Entry 9N5D (X-ray diffraction, 3.35 A resolution); this record covers chains T and B of the 13 polymer chains in the assembly.

Chain T:
Molecule: Template strand DNA
Sequence (29 nucleotides; numbered 1 to 29; the number before each row is that of its first residue):
     1 CCTTCTCTCTCTCGCTGAGCCTCTCGATG
Disordered / not traced: 1-2, 29
Modified positions: 8OG (8-oxo-2'-deoxy-guanosine-5'-monophosphate) at position 19

Chain B:
Protein: DNA-directed RNA polymerase II subunit RPB2
From: Saccharomyces cerevisiae S288C
Notes: EC 2.7.7.6
UniProtKB: P08518 (RPB2_YEAST); residues 1-1224 here = UniProt positions 1-1224
Chain sequence (1224 residues; each row starts with the number of its first residue):
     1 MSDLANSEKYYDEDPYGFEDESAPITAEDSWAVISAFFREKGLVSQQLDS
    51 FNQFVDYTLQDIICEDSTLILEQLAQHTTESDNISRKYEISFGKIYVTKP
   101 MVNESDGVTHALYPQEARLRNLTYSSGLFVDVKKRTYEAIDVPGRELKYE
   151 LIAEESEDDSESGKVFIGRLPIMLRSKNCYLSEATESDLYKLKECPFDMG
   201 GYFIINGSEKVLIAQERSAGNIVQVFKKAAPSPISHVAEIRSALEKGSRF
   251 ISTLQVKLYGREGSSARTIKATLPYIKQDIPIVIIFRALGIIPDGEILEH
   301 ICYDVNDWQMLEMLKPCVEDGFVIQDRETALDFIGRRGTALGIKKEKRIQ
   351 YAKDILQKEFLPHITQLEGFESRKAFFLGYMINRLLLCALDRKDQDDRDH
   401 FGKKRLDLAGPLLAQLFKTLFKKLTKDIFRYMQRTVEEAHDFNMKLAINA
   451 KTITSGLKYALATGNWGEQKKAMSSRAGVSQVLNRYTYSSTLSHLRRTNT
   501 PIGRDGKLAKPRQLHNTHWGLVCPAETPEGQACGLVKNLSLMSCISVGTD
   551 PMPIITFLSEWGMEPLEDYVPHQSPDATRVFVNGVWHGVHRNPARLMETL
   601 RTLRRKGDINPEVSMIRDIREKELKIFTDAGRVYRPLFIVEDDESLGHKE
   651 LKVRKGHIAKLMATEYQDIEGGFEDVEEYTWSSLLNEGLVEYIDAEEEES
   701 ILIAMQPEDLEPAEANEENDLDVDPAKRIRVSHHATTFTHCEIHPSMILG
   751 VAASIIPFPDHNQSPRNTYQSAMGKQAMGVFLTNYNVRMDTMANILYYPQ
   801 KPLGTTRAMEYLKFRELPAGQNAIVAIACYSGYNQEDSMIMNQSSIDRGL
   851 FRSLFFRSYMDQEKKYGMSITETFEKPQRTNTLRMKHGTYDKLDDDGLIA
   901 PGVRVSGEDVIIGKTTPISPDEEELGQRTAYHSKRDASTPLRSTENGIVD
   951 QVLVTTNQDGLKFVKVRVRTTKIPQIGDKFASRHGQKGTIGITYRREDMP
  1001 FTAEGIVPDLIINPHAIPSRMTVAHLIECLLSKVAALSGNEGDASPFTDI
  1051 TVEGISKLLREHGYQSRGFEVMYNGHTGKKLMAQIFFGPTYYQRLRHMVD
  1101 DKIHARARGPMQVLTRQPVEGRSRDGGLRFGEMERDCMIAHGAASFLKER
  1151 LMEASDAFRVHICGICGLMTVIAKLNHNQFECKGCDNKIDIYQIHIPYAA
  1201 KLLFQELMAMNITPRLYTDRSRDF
Disordered / not traced: 1-19, 74-85, 139-161, 338-344, 439-445, 503-508, 645-647, 669-675, 715-720, 920-929, 1222-1224

How chain T and chain B interact:
Pairs across the interface (21; chain T residue first):
  DC20(T) / Glu-1132(B)  phosphate contact
  DC20(T) / Met-1133(B)  phosphate contact
  DC21(T) / Arg-1129(B)  salt bridge to the phosphate
  DC21(T) / Gly-1131(B)  phosphate contact
  DT22(T) / Arg-1129(B)  hydrogen bond to the phosphate
  DC23(T) / Gly-1121(B)  phosphate contact
  DC23(T) / Arg-1122(B)  hydrogen bond to the phosphate
  DT24(T) / Met-792(B)  phosphate contact
  DT24(T) / Arg-857(B)  hydrogen bond to the phosphate
  DT24(T) / Arg-1122(B)  salt bridge to the phosphate
  DT24(T) / Ser-1123(B)  hydrogen bond to the phosphate
  DC25(T) / Met-792(B)  sugar contact
  DC25(T) / Arg-857(B)  salt bridge to the phosphate
  DC25(T) / Arg-942(B)  salt bridge to the phosphate
  DG26(T) / Lys-210(B)  hydrogen bond to the phosphate
  DG26(T) / Val-482(B)  sugar contact
  DG26(T) / Thr-791(B)  hydrogen bond to the phosphate
  DA27(T) / Ser-208(B)  phosphate contact
  DA27(T) / Lys-210(B)  salt bridge to the phosphate
  DA27(T) / Ala-462(B)  sugar contact
  DT28(T) / Tyr-459(B)  phosphate contact
Also at the interface, not in a pair above, chain B (21 interface residues in all): Ile-205, Asn-206, Thr-463, Leu-1128, Glu-1134

Overview:
Chain T and chain B form an interface of 9 and 21 residues respectively; the contacts include 6 hydrogen bonds
and 5 salt bridges. Polar contacts include DT22(T)/Arg-1129(B), DC23(T)/Arg-1122(B) and DT24(T)/Arg-857(B).
Chain T is Template strand DNA and chain B is DNA-directed RNA polymerase II subunit RPB2 (Saccharomyces
cerevisiae S288C); the structure, RNA polymerase II elongation complex with 8-oxoG at +1 site, CMP added, was
determined by X-ray diffraction together with 9N5B, 9N5C, 9N5E, 9N5F and 9N5G from the same study.
